PDB entry 8H9Y | X-ray diffraction, 3.40 A resolution | chain A

# Chain A
Molecule: Ion transport protein
Organism: Aliarcobacter butzleri
UniProtKB: A8EVM5 (A8EVM5_ALIB4); residues 1001-1267 here correspond to UniProt positions 1-267 (UniProt number = residue number - 1000)
Amino-acid sequence (271 residues; each row starts with the number of its first residue):
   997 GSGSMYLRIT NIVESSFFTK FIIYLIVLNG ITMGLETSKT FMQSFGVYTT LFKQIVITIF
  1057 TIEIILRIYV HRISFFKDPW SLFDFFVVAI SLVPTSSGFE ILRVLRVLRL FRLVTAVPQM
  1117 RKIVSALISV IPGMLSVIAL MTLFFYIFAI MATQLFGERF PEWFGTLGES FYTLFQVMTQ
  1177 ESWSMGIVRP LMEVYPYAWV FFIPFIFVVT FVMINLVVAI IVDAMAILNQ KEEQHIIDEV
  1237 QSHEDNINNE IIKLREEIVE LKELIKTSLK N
Not modelled in the structure: 997-998, 1000, 1227-1267
Construct notes: expression tag (997-1000); engineered mutation K1049 (Asn49 in A8EVM5), Q1176 (Leu176 in A8EVM5)
Metal / ion sites: Ca2+: T1175, Q1176 (together with dodecyl-beta-D-maltoside)
Small-molecule neighbours:
  - chapso (1N7): L1109, V1113, Q1115, M1116, K1118, P1128, L1131, S1132, A1135
  - 1,2-dimyristoyl-sn-glycero-3-phosphocholine (PX4), molecule 1: V1023, G1026, I1027, G1030, L1031, T1033, S1034, K1035, T1036, Q1039, L1109, T1138, Y1142, T1162, L1163, G1164, F1167
  - 1,2-dimyristoyl-sn-glycero-3-phosphocholine (PX4), molecule 2: T1036, Y1193, W1195
  - 1,2-dimyristoyl-sn-glycero-3-phosphocholine (PX4), molecule 3: K1073, D1074, P1075, L1078, F1079, F1082, V1083, I1086
  - 1,2-dimyristoyl-sn-glycero-3-phosphocholine (PX4), molecule 4: P1075, W1076, F1079, F1107, V1110, T1111, S1121, I1124, S1125, I1127, P1128, V1204
  - 1,2-dimyristoyl-sn-glycero-3-phosphocholine (PX4), molecule 5: I1097, Y1193, W1195, V1196, I1199
  - 1,2-dimyristoyl-sn-glycero-3-phosphocholine (PX4), molecule 6: L1131, I1134, M1137, T1138, F1141, G1164, E1165, F1167, Y1168, F1171, M1174, Y1193, W1195, I1199, F1203, M1209, L1212

# In short
Ligands of chain A: chapso and 6 copies of 1,2-dimyristoyl-sn-glycero-3-phosphocholine. The Ca2+ site is built
by T1175 and Q1176.
Chain A is Ion transport protein (Aliarcobacter butzleri); the structure, Crystal structure of voltage-gated
sodium channel NavAb N49K/L176Q mutant in calcium ion condition, was determined by X-ray diffraction,
deposited together with 8H9O, 8H9W, 8H9X, 8HA1 and 8HA2.
